Entry 6D4I (X-ray diffraction, 2.95 A resolution); this record covers chains A and B.

[Chain A (and B)]
Protein: Fc fragment of IgG2
Source organism: Macaca mulatta
Notes: chain B of this document is another copy of the same molecule, construct and numbering; everything in this record applies to it too
UniProtKB: F7H602 (F7H602_MACMU); residues 229-447 here correspond to UniProt positions 181-399 (UniProt number = residue number - 48)
Chain sequence (223 residues; row label = number of the first residue in the row):
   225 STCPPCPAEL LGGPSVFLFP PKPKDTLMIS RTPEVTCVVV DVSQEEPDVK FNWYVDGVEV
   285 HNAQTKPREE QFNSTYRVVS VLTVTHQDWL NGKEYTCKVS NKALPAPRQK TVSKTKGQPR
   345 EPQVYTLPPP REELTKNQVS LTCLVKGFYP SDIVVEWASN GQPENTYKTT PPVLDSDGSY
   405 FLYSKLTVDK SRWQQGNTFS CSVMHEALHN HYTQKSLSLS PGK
Disordered / not traced: 225-236, 446-447 (chain B: 225-235, 445-447)
Disulfides: Cys261-Cys321, Cys367-Cys425
Glycans and other covalent adducts: glycan linked to Asn297
What the authors report for this chain:
  - post-translational modification sites: Asn297
  - binding site for N-acetylglucosamine: Phe241, Phe243, Lys246, Asp265, Arg301
  - contacts within the chain: Lys248-Glu380, Leu251-His435 (hydrophobic contact), Leu251-Met428 (hydrophobic contact), Lys338-Glu430

[Interface between chain A and chain B]
Contacting residue pairs (38; chain A residue first):
  Gln347(A) - Lys360(B)
  Tyr349(A) - Pro354(B)  hydrophobic
  Tyr349(A) - Glu356(B)
  Thr350(A) - Pro354(B)
  Leu351(A) - Leu351(B)  hydrophobic
  Leu351(A) - Pro352(B)
  Leu351(A) - Pro354(B)
  Leu351(A) - Thr366(B)
  Pro352(A) - Leu351(B)
  Pro354(A) - Tyr349(B)  hydrophobic
  Pro354(A) - Thr350(B)
  Arg355(A) - Thr350(B)  hydrogen bond
  Arg355(A) - Ser440(B)  hydrogen bond (side chain-backbone)
  Arg355(A) - Leu441(B)
  Glu356(A) - Tyr349(B)
  Glu356(A) - Lys439(B)  salt bridge
  Glu357(A) - Tyr349(B)
  Ser364(A) - Lys370(B)  hydrogen bond
  Thr366(A) - Leu351(B)
  Thr366(A) - Tyr407(B)  hydrogen bond
  Lys370(A) - Ser364(B)
  Lys392(A) - Phe405(B)
  Thr394(A) - Thr394(B)
  Pro395(A) - Val397(B)
  Val397(A) - Thr394(B)
  Val397(A) - Pro395(B)
  Leu398(A) - Lys392(B)
  Asp399(A) - Lys392(B)
  Asp399(A) - Lys409(B)  salt bridge
  Ser400(A) - Lys392(B)
  Phe405(A) - Lys392(B)
  Tyr407(A) - Thr366(B)  hydrogen bond
  Tyr407(A) - Tyr407(B)  hydrophobic
  Tyr407(A) - Lys409(B)
  Lys409(A) - Asp399(B)  salt bridge
  Lys409(A) - Phe405(B)
  Lys409(A) - Tyr407(B)
  Lys439(A) - Glu356(B)
Also at the interface, not in a pair above, chain A (27 interface residues in all): Lys360, Leu368, Thr393, Ser408
Also at the interface, not in a pair above, chain B (25 interface residues in all): Glu357, Leu368, Leu398, Ser408

[Overview]
27 residues of chain A and 25 residues of chain B are in contact; the contacts include 5 hydrogen bonds and 3
salt bridges. Polar pairs include Glu356(A)-Lys439(B), Asp399(A)-Lys409(B) and Arg355(A)-Thr350(B). The paper
reports a binding site for N-acetylglucosamine at Phe241(A), Phe243(A) and Lys246(A) among others; a
modification site at Asn297(A).
Both chains are Fc fragment of IgG2 (Macaca mulatta). Entry 6D4I (Crystal Structure of a Fc Fragment of Rhesus
macaque (Macaca mulatta) IgG2) was determined by X-ray diffraction together with 6D4E, 6D4M and 6D4N from the
same study.
